PDB entry 1BS5 | X-ray diffraction, 2.50 A resolution | chain A

[Chain A]
Molecule: Protein (PEPTIDE deformylase)
Source organism: Escherichia coli
Notes: EC 3.5.1.31
UniProtKB: P0A6K3 (DEF_ECOLI); residue numbers follow UniProt; this construct covers 1-168
Amino-acid sequence (168 residues; numbered 1 to 168; the number before each row is that of its first residue):
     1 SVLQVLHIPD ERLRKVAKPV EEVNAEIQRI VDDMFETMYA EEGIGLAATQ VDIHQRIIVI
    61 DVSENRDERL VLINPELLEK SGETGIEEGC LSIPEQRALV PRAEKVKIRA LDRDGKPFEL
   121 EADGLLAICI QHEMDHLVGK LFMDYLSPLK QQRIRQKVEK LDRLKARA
Metal / ion sites: Zn2+: Cys90, His132, His136

[In short]
Cys90, His132 and His136 coordinate Zn2+.
Chain A is Protein (PEPTIDE deformylase) (Escherichia coli); the structure, Peptide deformylase as ZN2+
containing form, was determined by X-ray diffraction together with 1BS4, 1BS6, 1BS8 and 1BSZ from the same
study.
